7OVR - chains A and B of the 24 polymer chains in the assembly; structure by electron microscopy, 7.00 A resolution (low resolution: residue-level contacts below are approximate; hydrogen-bond / salt-bridge calls are withheld).

Chain A (and B):
Protein: HIV-1 matrix
Organism: Human immunodeficiency virus 1
Notes: chain B of this document is another copy of the same molecule, construct and numbering; everything in this record applies to it too
UniProt: B6DRA0 (B6DRA0_9HIV1); numbering as in UniProt (aligned over 2-116)
Chain sequence (115 residues; numbered 2 to 116; the number before each row is that of its first residue):
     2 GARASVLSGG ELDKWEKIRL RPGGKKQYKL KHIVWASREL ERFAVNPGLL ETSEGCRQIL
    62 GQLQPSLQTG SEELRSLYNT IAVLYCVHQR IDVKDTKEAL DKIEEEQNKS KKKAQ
Covalent attachments: myristic acid (MYR) linked to Gly2
Ligand contacts: PIO ([(2R)-2-octanoyloxy-3-[oxidanyl-[(1R,2R,3S,4R,5R,6S)-2,3,6-tris(oxidanyl)-4,5-diphosphonooxy-cyclohexyl]oxy-phosphoryl]oxy-propyl] octanoate): Leu21, Ser77, Thr81
Reported in the primary citation:
  - self-association interface (contacts with another copy of this molecule): Glu73

How chain A and chain B interact:
Residue-residue contacts - 3 pairs, chain A then chain B:
  Gly71(A) - Ala45(B)
  Ser72(A) - Ala45(B)
  Glu73(A) - Ala45(B)
Also at the interface, not in a pair above, chain B (2 interface residues in all): Val46

Overview:
3 residues of chain A face 2 of chain B across their interface. Bound to chain A: compound PIO. Covalently
linked myristic acid: at Gly2(A). The paper reports a self-association interface involving Glu73(A).
Chain A and chain B are both HIV-1 matrix (Human immunodeficiency virus 1); the structure, Mature HIV-1 matrix
structure, was determined by electron microscopy together with 7OVQ from the same study.
